Entry 8HAN (electron microscopy, 4.20 A resolution (low resolution: residue-level contacts below are approximate; hydrogen-bond / salt-bridge calls are withheld)); this record covers chains D and I of the 11 polymer chains in the assembly.

[Chain D]
Molecule: Histone H2B type 1-J
Organism: Homo sapiens
UniProt: P06899 (H2B1J_HUMAN); residues 1-125 here correspond to UniProt positions 2-126 (UniProt number = residue number + 1)
Sequence (125 residues; row label = number of the first residue in the row):
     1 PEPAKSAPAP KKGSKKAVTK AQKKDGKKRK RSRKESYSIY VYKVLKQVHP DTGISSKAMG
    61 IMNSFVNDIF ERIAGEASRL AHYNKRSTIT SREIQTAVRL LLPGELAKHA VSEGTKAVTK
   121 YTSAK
Not modelled in the structure: 1-30, 125
Swiss-Prot annotation at these positions:
  - modified residue: Pro1 (N-acetylproline), Glu2 (ADP-ribosyl glutamic acid), Lys5 (N6-(2-hydroxyisobutyryl)lysine), Ser6 (ADP-ribosylserine), Lys11 (N6-(beta-hydroxybutyryl)lysine), Lys12 (N6-(2-hydroxyisobutyryl)lysine), Ser14 (Phosphoserine), Lys15 (N6-acetyllysine), Lys16 (N6-(beta-hydroxybutyryl)lysine), Lys20 (N6-(2-hydroxyisobutyryl)lysine), Lys23 (N6-(2-hydroxyisobutyryl)lysine), Lys24 (N6-(2-hydroxyisobutyryl)lysine), Lys34 (N6-(2-hydroxyisobutyryl)lysine), Glu35 (PolyADP-ribosyl glutamic acid), Ser36 (Phosphoserine), Lys43 (N6-(2-hydroxyisobutyryl)lysine), Lys46 (N6-(2-hydroxyisobutyryl)lysine), Lys57 (N6,N6-dimethyllysine), Arg79 (Dimethylated arginine), Lys85 (N6,N6,N6-trimethyllysine) and 6 more in UniProt
  - glycosylation: Ser112 (O-linked (GlcNAc) serine)
  - cross-link (Glycyl lysine isopeptide (Lys-Gly)): Lys5 (interchain with G-Cter in SUMO2), Lys20 (interchain with G-Cter in SUMO2), Lys34 (interchain with G-Cter in ubiquitin), Lys120 (interchain with G-Cter in ubiquitin)

[Chain I]
Molecule: 180-nt DNA strand
Organism: Homo sapiens
Sequence (180 nucleotides; each row starts with the number of its first residue):
     1 ATCCGTCCGT TACCGCCATC AATATCCACC TGCAGATTCT ACCAAAAGTG TATTTGGAAA
    61 CTGCTCCATC AAAAGGCATG TTCAGCTGAA TTCAGCTGAA CATGCCTTTT GATGGAGCAG
   121 TTTCCAAATA CACTTTTGGT AGAATCTGCA GGTGGATATT GATGGCGGTA ACGGACGGAT
Not modelled in the structure: 1-18, 166-180

[How chain D and chain I interact]
Contacting residue pairs (8):
  Arg31(D) - DT65(I)
  Arg31(D) - DA141(I)
  Arg33(D) - DG138(I)
  Lys34(D) - DT140(I)
  Ser36(D) - DG139(I)
  Ser38(D) - DG139(I)
  Ile39(D) - DG138(I)
  Ile39(D) - DG139(I)
Other interface residues (no listed pair), chain D (10 interface residues in all): Ser32, Glu35, Tyr40, Thr88
Other interface residues (no listed pair), chain I (6 interface residues in all): DA128

[In short]
The interface between chain D and chain I involves 10 residues on one side and 6 on the other.
Here chain D is Histone H2B type 1-J and chain I is a 180-nt DNA strand, both from Homo sapiens. Entry 8HAN
(Cryo-EM structure of the CBP catalytic core bound to the H4K12acK16ac nucleosome, class 3) was determined by
electron microscopy (same publication as 8HAG, 8HAH, 8HAI, 8HAJ, 8HAK, 8HAL and 8HAM).
